7D46 - chains H and J of the 10 polymer chains in the assembly; structure by electron microscopy, 4.00 A resolution.

== Chain H ==
Name: Translation initiation factor eIF-2B subunit delta
From: Homo sapiens
UniProtKB: Q9UI10 (EI2BD_HUMAN); numbering as in UniProt (aligned over 1-523)
Amino-acid sequence (523 residues; each row starts with the number of its first residue):
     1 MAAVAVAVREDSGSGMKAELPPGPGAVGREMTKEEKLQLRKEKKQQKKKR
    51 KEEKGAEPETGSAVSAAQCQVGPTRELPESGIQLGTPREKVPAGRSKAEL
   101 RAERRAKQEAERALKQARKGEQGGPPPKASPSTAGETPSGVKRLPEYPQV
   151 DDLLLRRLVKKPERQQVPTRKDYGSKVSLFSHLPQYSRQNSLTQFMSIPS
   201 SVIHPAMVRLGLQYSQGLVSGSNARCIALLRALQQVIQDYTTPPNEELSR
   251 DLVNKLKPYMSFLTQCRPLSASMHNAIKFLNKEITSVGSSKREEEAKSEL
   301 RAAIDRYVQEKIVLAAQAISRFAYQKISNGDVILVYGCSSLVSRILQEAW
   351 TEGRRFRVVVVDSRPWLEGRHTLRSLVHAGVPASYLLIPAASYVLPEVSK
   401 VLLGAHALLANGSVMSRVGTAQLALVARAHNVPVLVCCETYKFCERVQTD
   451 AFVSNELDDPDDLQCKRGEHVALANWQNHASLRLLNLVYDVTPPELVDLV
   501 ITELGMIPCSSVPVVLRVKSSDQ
Not modelled in the structure: 1-165, 519-523
Curated features (UniProtKB/Swiss-Prot):
  - region: Arg-170 to Leu-179 (May bind the chemical integrated stress response (ISR) inhibitor ISRIB)
  - modified residue: Ala-2 (N-acetylalanine), Ser-12 (Phosphoserine), Thr-86 (Phosphothreonine), Ser-130 (Phosphoserine)
What the authors report for this chain:
  - mutagenesis - E310K, L314Q: decreased catalytic activity on ISRIB
  - mutagenesis - E310K, L314Q: decreased binding to eIF2(alphaP)

== Chain J ==
Name: Translation initiation factor eIF-2B subunit epsilon
From: Homo sapiens
UniProtKB: Q13144 (EI2BE_HUMAN); residues 1-721 here = UniProt positions 1-721
Amino-acid sequence (721 residues; row label = number of the first residue in the row):
     1 MAAPVVAPPGVVVSRANKRSGAGPGGSGGGGARGAEEEPPPPLQAVLVAD
    51 SFDRRFFPISKDQPRVLLPLANVALIDYTLEFLTATGVQETFVFCCWKAA
   101 QIKEHLLKSKWCRPTSLNVVRIITSELYRSLGDVLRDVDAKALVRSDFLL
   151 VYGDVISNINITRALEEHRLRRKLEKNVSVMTMIFKESSPSHPTRCHEDN
   201 VVVAVDSTTNRVLHFQKTQGLRRFAFPLSLFQGSSDGVEVRYDLLDCHIS
   251 ICSPQVAQLFTDNFDYQTRDDFVRGLLVNEEILGNQIHMHVTAKEYGARV
   301 SNLHMYSAVCADVIRRWVYPLTPEANFTDSTTQSCTHSRHNIYRGPEVSL
   351 GHGSILEENVLLGSGTVIGSNCFITNSVIGPGCHIGDNVVLDQTYLWQGV
   401 RVAAGAQIHQSLLCDNAEVKERVTLKPRSVLTSQVVVGPNITLPEGSVIS
   451 LHPPDAEEDEDDGEFSDDSGADQEKDKVKMKGYNPAEVGAAGKGYLWKAA
   501 GMNMEEEEELQQNLWGLKINMEEESESESEQSMDSEEPDSRGGSPQMDDI
   551 KVFQNEVLGTLQRGKEENISCDNLVLEINSLKYAYNISLKEVMQVLSHVV
   601 LEFPLQQMDSPLDSSRYCALLLPLLKAWSPVFRNYIKRAADHLEALAAIE
   651 DFFLEHEALGISMAKVLMAFYQLEILAEETILSWFSQRDTTDKGQQLRKN
   701 QQLQRFIQWLKEAEEESSEDD
Not modelled in the structure: 1-39, 469-721
Curated features (UniProtKB/Swiss-Prot):
  - modified residue: Ala-2 (N-acetylalanine), Arg-19 (Omega-N-methylarginine), Ser-27 (Phosphoserine), Ser-130 (Phosphoserine), Thr-322 (Phosphothreonine), Ser-450 (Phosphoserine), Ser-466 (Phosphoserine), Ser-469 (Phosphoserine), Ser-532 (Phosphoserine), Ser-540 (Phosphoserine), Ser-544 (Phosphoserine), Ser-717 (Phosphoserine)
  - cross-link (Glycyl lysine isopeptide (Lys-Gly)): Lys-61 (interchain with G-Cter in ubiquitin), Lys-103 (interchain with G-Cter in ubiquitin), Lys-141 (interchain with G-Cter in ubiquitin), Lys-217 (interchain with G-Cter in ubiquitin)

== How chain H and chain J interact ==
Contacting residue pairs (7):
  Arg-357(H) / Glu-357(J)  salt bridge
  Tyr-393(H) / Arg-339(J)  hydrogen bond
  Glu-397(H) / Arg-339(J)  salt bridge
  Glu-397(H) / His-340(J)  salt bridge
  Lys-466(H) / Lys-294(J)  hydrogen bond (backbone-side chain)
  Arg-467(H) / Lys-294(J)
  Glu-469(H) / Arg-163(J)
Also at the interface, not in a pair above, chain H (7 interface residues in all): Pro-396

== Overview ==
7 residues of chain H face 5 of chain J across their interface, with 2 hydrogen bonds and 3 salt bridges.
Polar contacts include Arg-357(H)/Glu-357(J), Glu-397(H)/Arg-339(J) and Glu-397(H)/His-340(J). The paper
reports that E310K and L314Q of chain H reduce catalytic activity on ISRIB; E310K and L314Q of chain H reduce
binding to eIF2(alphaP).
Here chain H is Translation initiation factor eIF-2B subunit delta and chain J is Translation initiation
factor eIF-2B subunit epsilon, both from Homo sapiens. Entry 7D46 (eIF2B apo) was determined by electron
microscopy, deposited together with 7D43, 7D44 and 7D45.
